5SX7 - chains A and B; structure by X-ray diffraction, 1.95 A resolution.

== Chain A (and B) ==
Molecule: Catalase-peroxidase
Source organism: Burkholderia pseudomallei (strain 1710b)
Notes: EC 1.11.1.21; chain B of this document is another copy of the same molecule, construct and numbering; everything in this record applies to it too
Reference sequence: Q3JNW6 (KATG_BURP1); residues 21-748 here correspond to UniProt positions 1-728 (UniProt number = residue number - 20)
Chain sequence (728 residues; each row starts with the number of its first residue):
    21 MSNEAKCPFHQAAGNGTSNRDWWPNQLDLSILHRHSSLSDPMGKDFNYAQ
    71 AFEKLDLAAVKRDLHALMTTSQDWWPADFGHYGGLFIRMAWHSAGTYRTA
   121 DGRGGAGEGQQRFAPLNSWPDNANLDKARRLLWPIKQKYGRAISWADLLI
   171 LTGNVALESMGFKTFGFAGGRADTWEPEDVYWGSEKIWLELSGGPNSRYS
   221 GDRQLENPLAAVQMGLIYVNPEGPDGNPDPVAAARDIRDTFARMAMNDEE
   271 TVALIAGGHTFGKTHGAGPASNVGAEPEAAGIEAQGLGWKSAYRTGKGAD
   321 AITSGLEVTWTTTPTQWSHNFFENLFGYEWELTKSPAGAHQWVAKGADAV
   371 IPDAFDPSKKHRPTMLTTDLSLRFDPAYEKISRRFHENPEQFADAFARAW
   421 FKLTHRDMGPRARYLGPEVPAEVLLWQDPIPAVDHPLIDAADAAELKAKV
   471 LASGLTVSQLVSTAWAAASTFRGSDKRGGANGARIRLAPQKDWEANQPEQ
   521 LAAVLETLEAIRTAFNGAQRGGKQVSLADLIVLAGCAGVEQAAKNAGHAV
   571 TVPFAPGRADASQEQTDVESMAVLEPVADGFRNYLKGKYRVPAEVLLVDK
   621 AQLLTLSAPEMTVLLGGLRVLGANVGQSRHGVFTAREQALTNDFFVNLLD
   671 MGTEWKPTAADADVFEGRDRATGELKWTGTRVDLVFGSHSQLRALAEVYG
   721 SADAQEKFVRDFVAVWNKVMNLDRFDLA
Not modelled in the structure: 21-35
Glycans and other covalent adducts: covalent link Trp111-Tyr238; covalent link Tyr238-Met264
Modified / non-standard residues: Trp111 (1-hydroperoxy-L-tryptophan; TOX)
Metal / ion sites: heme Fe: Trp111, His279; Na+: Gly122, Gly124, Ser494
Residues lining bound ligands:
  - heme (HEM): Asp98, Gly104, Leu105, Ile107, Arg108, Trp111, Val239, Pro241, Ile257, Phe261, Leu274, Ile275, Gly278, His279, Phe281, Gly282, Lys283, Thr284, His285, Thr323, Ser324, Leu326, Trp330, Leu386, Thr388, Phe416, Trp420
  - oxygen molecule (OXY): Arg108, Trp111, His112, Asp141
Swiss-Prot annotation at these positions:
  - active site: His112 (Proton acceptor)
  - binding site (heme b): His279
  - site: Arg108 (Transition state stabilizer)
  - cross-link: Trp111 to Tyr238 (Tryptophyl-tyrosyl-methioninium (Trp-Tyr) (with M-244)), Tyr238 to Met264 (Tryptophyl-tyrosyl-methioninium (Tyr-Met) (with W-91))
Reported in the primary citation:
  - post-translational modification sites: Trp111
  - binding site for oxygen molecule: Trp111, His112
  - conformationally variable residues (side-chain flip): Arg426
  - contacts within the chain: His53-Ala628, Tyr238-Arg426
  - binding site for 2-amino-2-hydroxymethyl-propane-1,3-diol: Arg492
  - contacts within the chain: Trp111-Tyr238, Tyr238-Met264 (citing earlier work)
  - mutagenesis - R426A, R426E, R426L: decreased catalytic activity
  - mutagenesis - R426K: decreased catalytic activity (oxidase reaction)
  - mutagenesis - W111F, Y238F: abolished catalytic activity (oxidase activity) (citing earlier work)
  - catalytic residues: His112 (citing earlier work)
  - mutagenesis - R426K: decreased catalytic activity on catalase

== Chain A / chain B interface ==
Pairs across the interface (165; chain A residue first):
  Gly36(A) - Tyr201(B)
  Gly36(A) - Gly203(B)
  Gly36(A) - Ser204(B)
  Thr37(A) - Gly203(B)  hydrogen bond (backbone-backbone)
  Thr37(A) - Ser204(B)  hydrogen bond (side chain-backbone)
  Thr37(A) - Glu205(B)  hydrogen bond (side chain-backbone)
  Thr37(A) - Lys206(B)  hydrogen bond
  Ser38(A) - Arg40(B)  hydrogen bond
  Asn39(A) - Ala134(B)  hydrogen bond (side chain-backbone)
  Asn39(A) - Pro135(B)
  Asn39(A) - Pro197(B)
  Arg40(A) - Arg40(B)
  Asp41(A) - Arg40(B)  salt bridge
  Trp42(A) - Glu205(B)
  Trp42(A) - Lys206(B)
  Trp42(A) - Ile207(B)
  Trp42(A) - Trp208(B)  hydrophobic
  Trp42(A) - Met234(B)  hydrophobic
  Trp43(A) - Pro135(B)  hydrophobic
  Trp43(A) - Ser138(B)
  Trp43(A) - Trp208(B)  hydrophobic
  Trp43(A) - Glu296(B)  hydrogen bond
  Trp43(A) - Glu298(B)
  Trp43(A) - Ala299(B)
  Gln46(A) - Glu298(B)  hydrogen bond (side chain-backbone)
  His53(A) - Leu58(B)
  His53(A) - Ser59(B)
  Arg54(A) - Leu58(B)
  Ser56(A) - Ser56(B)
  Ser56(A) - Leu58(B)
  Leu58(A) - His53(B)
  Leu58(A) - Arg54(B)
  Leu58(A) - Ser56(B)
  Leu58(A) - Ser627(B)
  Leu58(A) - Pro629(B)
  Ser59(A) - His53(B)
  Ser59(A) - Pro629(B)
  Asp60(A) - Pro629(B)
  Pro61(A) - Pro629(B)
  Pro61(A) - Leu715(B)  hydrophobic
  Pro61(A) - Val718(B)  hydrophobic
  Pro61(A) - Tyr719(B)
  Pro61(A) - Lys727(B)  hydrogen bond (backbone-side chain)
  Met62(A) - Val718(B)  hydrophobic
  Met62(A) - Lys727(B)
  Lys64(A) - Lys64(B)
  Trp94(A) - Met671(B)  hydrophobic
  Trp94(A) - Arg690(B)
  Arg132(A) - Ser710(B)
  Arg132(A) - Ala714(B)
  Arg132(A) - Glu717(B)  salt bridge
  Phe133(A) - Ser710(B)
  Phe133(A) - Ala714(B)  hydrophobic
  Ala134(A) - Asn39(B)  hydrogen bond (backbone-side chain)
  Pro135(A) - Asn39(B)
  Pro135(A) - Trp43(B)  hydrophobic
  Asn137(A) - Ser710(B)
  Ser138(A) - Trp43(B)
  Arg150(A) - Met671(B)
  Arg150(A) - Arg713(B)
  Trp153(A) - Leu669(B)  hydrogen bond (side chain-backbone)
  Trp153(A) - Glu717(B)
  Trp153(A) - Gly720(B)
  Trp153(A) - Ser721(B)
  Gln157(A) - Gly720(B)  hydrogen bond (side chain-backbone)
  Gln157(A) - Ser721(B)
  Gln157(A) - Ala722(B)  hydrogen bond (backbone-backbone)
  Lys158(A) - Ala722(B)
  Gly160(A) - Ser721(B)
  Gly160(A) - Asp723(B)
  Arg161(A) - Asp723(B)  salt bridge
  Arg161(A) - Lys727(B)
  Trp165(A) - Glu717(B)  hydrogen bond
  Trp195(A) - Gln711(B)  hydrogen bond (backbone-side chain)
  Trp195(A) - Ala714(B)
  Trp195(A) - Val718(B)  hydrophobic
  Glu196(A) - Gln711(B)
  Pro197(A) - Asn39(B)
  Pro197(A) - Gln711(B)
  Tyr201(A) - Gly36(B)
  Gly203(A) - Gly36(B)
  Gly203(A) - Thr37(B)  hydrogen bond (backbone-backbone)
  Ser204(A) - Gly36(B)
  Ser204(A) - Thr37(B)  hydrogen bond (backbone-side chain)
  Glu205(A) - Thr37(B)  hydrogen bond (backbone-side chain)
  Glu205(A) - Trp42(B)
  Lys206(A) - Thr37(B)  hydrogen bond
  Lys206(A) - Trp42(B)
  Ile207(A) - Trp42(B)
  Trp208(A) - Trp42(B)
  Trp208(A) - Trp43(B)  hydrophobic
  Met234(A) - Trp42(B)  hydrophobic
  Glu296(A) - Trp43(B)  hydrogen bond
  Glu298(A) - Trp43(B)
  Glu298(A) - Gln46(B)
  Glu298(A) - Ser710(B)  hydrogen bond
  Ala299(A) - Trp43(B)
  Ile302(A) - Phe685(B)  hydrophobic
  Ile302(A) - Arg701(B)
  Ile302(A) - Val705(B)  hydrophobic
  Ile302(A) - Ser708(B)
  Glu303(A) - Trp675(B)
  Glu303(A) - Pro677(B)
  Glu303(A) - Phe685(B)
  Gln305(A) - Leu668(B)
  Gln305(A) - Trp675(B)
  Gln305(A) - Leu704(B)  hydrogen bond (side chain-backbone)
  Gln305(A) - Gly707(B)
  Gln305(A) - Ser708(B)
  Gln305(A) - Arg713(B)  hydrogen bond (backbone-side chain)
  Gly306(A) - Gly707(B)
  Gly306(A) - Ser708(B)
  Leu307(A) - Met671(B)  hydrophobic
  Ser627(A) - Leu58(B)
  Pro629(A) - Leu58(B)
  Pro629(A) - Ser59(B)
  Pro629(A) - Asp60(B)
  Leu668(A) - Gln305(B)
  Leu669(A) - Trp153(B)  hydrogen bond (backbone-side chain)
  Met671(A) - Trp94(B)  hydrophobic
  Met671(A) - Arg150(B)
  Met671(A) - Leu307(B)  hydrophobic
  Trp675(A) - Glu303(B)
  Trp675(A) - Gln305(B)
  Phe685(A) - Ile302(B)  hydrophobic
  Phe685(A) - Glu303(B)
  Arg690(A) - Trp94(B)
  Arg701(A) - Ile302(B)
  Leu704(A) - Gln305(B)  hydrogen bond (backbone-side chain)
  Val705(A) - Ile302(B)  hydrophobic
  Gly707(A) - Gln305(B)
  Gly707(A) - Gly306(B)
  Ser708(A) - Ile302(B)
  Ser708(A) - Gln305(B)
  Ser708(A) - Gly306(B)
  Ser710(A) - Arg132(B)
  Ser710(A) - Phe133(B)
  Ser710(A) - Asn137(B)
  Ser710(A) - Glu298(B)  hydrogen bond
  Gln711(A) - Trp195(B)  hydrogen bond (side chain-backbone)
  Gln711(A) - Glu196(B)
  Gln711(A) - Pro197(B)
  Arg713(A) - Arg150(B)
  Arg713(A) - Gln305(B)  hydrogen bond (side chain-backbone)
  Ala714(A) - Arg132(B)
  Ala714(A) - Phe133(B)  hydrophobic
  Ala714(A) - Trp195(B)
  Leu715(A) - Pro61(B)  hydrophobic
  Glu717(A) - Arg132(B)  salt bridge
  Glu717(A) - Trp153(B)
  Glu717(A) - Trp165(B)  hydrogen bond
  Val718(A) - Pro61(B)  hydrophobic
  Val718(A) - Met62(B)  hydrophobic
  Val718(A) - Trp195(B)  hydrophobic
  Tyr719(A) - Pro61(B)
  Gly720(A) - Gln157(B)  hydrogen bond (backbone-side chain)
  Ser721(A) - Trp153(B)
  Ser721(A) - Gln157(B)
  Ala722(A) - Gln157(B)  hydrogen bond (backbone-backbone)
  Ala722(A) - Lys158(B)
  Asp723(A) - Gly160(B)
  Asp723(A) - Arg161(B)  salt bridge
  Ala724(A) - Arg161(B)
  Lys727(A) - Pro61(B)  hydrogen bond (side chain-backbone)
  Lys727(A) - Arg161(B)
Interface residues without a listed pair, chain A (89 interface residues in all): Leu52, His55, Gly63, Lys156, Tyr159, Gly301, Glu614, Val666, Lys676, Pro677, Asp731
Interface residues without a listed pair, chain B (85 interface residues in all): Leu52, Gly63, Lys156, Tyr159, Glu614, Val666, Lys676, Ala724, Asp731

== In short ==
Chain A and chain B form an interface of 89 and 85 residues respectively; the contacts include 32 hydrogen
bonds and 5 salt bridges. Among the polar pairs are Asp41(A)-Arg40(B), Arg132(A)-Glu717(B) and
Arg161(A)-Asp723(B). The paper reports the catalytic residue His112(A); R426A, R426E and R426L of chain A
reduce catalytic activity; 6 substitutions were tested in all.
Chain A and chain B are both Catalase-peroxidase (Burkholderia pseudomallei (strain 1710b)); the structure,
Crystal structure of catalase-peroxidase KatG of B. pseudomallei at pH 8.5, was determined by X-ray
diffraction together with 5SX3 and 5SX6 from the same study.
